Entry 6G59 (X-ray diffraction, 2.45 A resolution); this record covers chains A and B.

# Chain A (and B)
Name: Alanine racemase 1
Source organism: Staphylococcus aureus subsp. aureus Mu50
Notes: EC 5.1.1.1; chain B of this document is another copy of the same molecule, construct and numbering; everything in this record applies to it too
UniProtKB: P63479 (ALR1_STAAM); residue numbers follow UniProt; this construct covers 2-382
Amino-acid sequence (404 residues; each row starts with the number of its first residue; numbers below 1 keep their minus sign (Met-21 is residue -21)):
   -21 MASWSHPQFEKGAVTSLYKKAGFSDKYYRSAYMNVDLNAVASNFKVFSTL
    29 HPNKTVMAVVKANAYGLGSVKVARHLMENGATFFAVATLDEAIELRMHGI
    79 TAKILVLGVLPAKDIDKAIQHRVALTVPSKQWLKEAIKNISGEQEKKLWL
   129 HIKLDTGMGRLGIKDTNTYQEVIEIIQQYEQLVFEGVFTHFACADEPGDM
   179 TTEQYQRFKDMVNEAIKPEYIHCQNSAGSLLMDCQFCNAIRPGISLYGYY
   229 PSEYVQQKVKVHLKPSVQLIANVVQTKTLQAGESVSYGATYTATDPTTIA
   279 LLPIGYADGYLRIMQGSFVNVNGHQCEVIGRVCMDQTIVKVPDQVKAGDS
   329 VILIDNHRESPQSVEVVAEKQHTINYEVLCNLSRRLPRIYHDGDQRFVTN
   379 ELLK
Disordered / not traced: -21 to -5 (chain B: -21 to -2)
Glycans and other covalent adducts: compound EM2 linked to Lys39
Sequence notes: initiating methionine (-21); expression tag (-20 to 1)
Bound ions: Na+ site 1: Ile154, Tyr157, Leu160; Na+ site 2: Tyr227, Val245, Asp333; Na+ site 3 near Ser264 (its only coordinating residue here)
Ligand contacts: EM2 ((6-ethynyl-4-methanoyl-5-oxidanyl-pyridin-3-yl)methyl dihydrogen phosphate): Val37, Tyr43, Leu85, Lys131, Phe166, His168, Asn203, Ser204, Arg219, Pro220, Gly221, Ile222, Tyr354
Reported in the primary citation:
  - binding site for EM2: Lys39
  - conformationally variable residues (side-chain flip): Lys131, Arg138

# Chain A / chain B interface
Residue-residue contacts - 141 pairs, chain A then chain B:
  Tyr-4(A) with Lys95(B); His99(B)
  Tyr5(A) with Asp68(B)
  Tyr6(A) with Leu67(B), hydrophobic; Asp68(B), hydrogen bond (backbone-side chain); Ile71(B), hydrophobic; Leu88(B); Pro89(B); Asp92(B); Lys95(B)
  Arg7(A) with Thr66(B); Asp68(B)
  Lys39(A) with Met312(B); Asp313(B), salt bridge
  Ala40(A) with Ala285(B), hydrophobic; Arg363(B)
  Asn41(A) with Arg362(B)
  Tyr43(A) with Met312(B), hydrophobic
  Ala65(A) with Asp313(B); Arg363(B)
  Thr66(A) with Arg7(B)
  Leu67(A) with Tyr6(B), hydrophobic
  Asp68(A) with Tyr5(B); Tyr6(B), hydrogen bond (side chain-backbone); Arg7(B); Asn378(B), hydrogen bond; Leu380(B); Leu381(B)
  Glu69(A) with Arg363(B), salt bridge; Leu380(B)
  Ile71(A) with Tyr6(B), hydrophobic; Leu381(B), hydrophobic
  Glu72(A) with Arg362(B), salt bridge; Leu380(B); Leu381(B)
  Met75(A) with Phe1(B), hydrophobic; Leu381(B); Lys382(B)
  Val87(A) with Val252(B), hydrophobic
  Leu88(A) with Tyr6(B)
  Pro89(A) with Tyr6(B); Ser8(B)
  Asp92(A) with Tyr6(B)
  Lys95(A) with Tyr6(B)
  Pro106(A) with Gln253(B)
  Asp133(A) with Lys255(B), salt bridge
  Met136(A) with Ser262(B); Val263(B); Ser264(B), hydrogen bond (backbone-backbone)
  Gly137(A) with Lys255(B); Ser262(B); Val263(B); Ile277(B)
  Arg138(A) with Lys255(B); Leu279(B); Gln314(B)
  Leu139(A) with Gln253(B); Gln314(B)
  Gly140(A) with Gln253(B), hydrogen bond (backbone-side chain); Lys255(B), hydrogen bond (backbone-side chain)
  Lys142(A) with Glu261(B), salt bridge
  His168(A) with Tyr265(B), hydrogen bond
  Ala170(A) with Ser264(B); Tyr265(B); Gly266(B), hydrogen bond (backbone-backbone)
  Cys171(A) with Gly266(B); Ala267(B)
  Glu174(A) with Gly266(B)
  Gln253(A) with Pro106(B), hydrogen bond (side chain-backbone); Leu139(B); Gly140(B), hydrogen bond (side chain-backbone)
  Lys255(A) with Asp133(B), salt bridge; Gly137(B); Arg138(B), hydrogen bond (side chain-backbone); Leu139(B); Gly140(B), hydrogen bond (side chain-backbone)
  Thr256(A) with Lys142(B)
  Glu261(A) with Lys142(B), salt bridge
  Ser262(A) with Gly135(B); Met136(B); Gly137(B)
  Val263(A) with Met136(B)
  Ser264(A) with Met136(B), hydrogen bond (backbone-backbone); Ala170(B)
  Tyr265(A) with Met136(B), hydrophobic; Arg138(B); His168(B), hydrogen bond; Phe169(B); Ala170(B)
  Gly266(A) with Ala170(B), hydrogen bond (backbone-backbone); Cys171(B); Glu174(B)
  Ala267(A) with Cys171(B)
  Ile277(A) with Gly137(B)
  Leu279(A) with Arg138(B); Leu139(B)
  Tyr284(A) with Tyr354(B); Glu355(B)
  Ala285(A) with Ala40(B), hydrophobic
  Leu289(A) with Glu355(B); Asn359(B)
  Arg290(A) with Thr351(B); Ile352(B); Glu355(B), hydrogen bond (backbone-side chain)
  Cys311(A) with Arg138(B), hydrogen bond
  Met312(A) with Lys39(B); Ala40(B), hydrophobic; Tyr43(B), hydrophobic; Tyr354(B), hydrophobic; Cys358(B), hydrophobic
  Asp313(A) with Lys39(B), salt bridge; Ala65(B)
  Gln314(A) with Arg138(B), hydrogen bond; Leu139(B)
  Ile316(A) with Arg138(B)
  Thr351(A) with Arg290(B)
  Ile352(A) with Arg290(B)
  Tyr354(A) with Tyr284(B); Met312(B), hydrophobic
  Glu355(A) with Tyr284(B); Leu289(B); Arg290(B), hydrogen bond (side chain-backbone)
  Cys358(A) with Ala285(B), hydrophobic
  Asn359(A) with Leu289(B)
  Arg362(A) with Asn41(B); Glu72(B), salt bridge; Glu379(B), salt bridge
  Arg363(A) with Ala40(B); Ala65(B); Glu69(B), salt bridge
  Asn378(A) with Asp68(B), hydrogen bond
  Glu379(A) with Arg362(B), salt bridge; Glu379(B); Lys382(B), salt bridge
  Leu380(A) with Asp68(B); Glu69(B); Glu72(B)
  Leu381(A) with Asp68(B); Ile71(B), hydrophobic; Met75(B)
  Lys382(A) with Lys382(B), hydrogen bond (backbone-side chain)
Interface residues without a listed pair, chain A (78 interface residues in all): Lys-3, Lys-2, Lys4, Ser8, His76, Ser107, Gln109, Gly135, Phe169, Met178, Val252
Interface residues without a listed pair, chain B (75 interface residues in all): Gly0, His76, Val87, Ser107, Met178, Thr256, Ala325

# In short
Chain A and chain B form an interface of 78 and 75 residues respectively, with 21 hydrogen bonds and 13 salt
bridges. Polar pairs include Lys39(A)-Asp313(B), Glu69(A)-Arg363(B) and Glu72(A)-Arg362(B). Covalently linked
compound EM2: at Lys39(A). The paper reports a binding site for EM2 at Lys39(A); conformational variability at
Lys131(A) and Arg138(A).
Chain A and chain B are both Alanine racemase 1 (Staphylococcus aureus subsp. aureus Mu50); the structure,
Structure of the alanine racemase from Staphylococcus aureus in complex with an pyridoxal-6- phosphate
derivative, was determined by X-ray diffraction, deposited together with 6G56 and 6G58.
